PDB entry 6LA2 | X-ray diffraction, 3.89 A resolution | chains I and E of the 38 polymer chains in the assembly

Chain I:
Molecule: 343-nt DNA strand
Source organism: other sequences
Sequence (343 nucleotides; row label = number of the first residue in the row):
     1 CGCTGAAAAA AAACGCATCC CGGTGCCGAG GCCGCTCAAT TGGTCGTAGA CAGCTCTAGC
    61 ACCGCTTAAA CGCACGTACG CGCTGTCTAC CGCGTTTTAA CCGCCACTAG AAGCGCTTAC
   121 TAGTCTCCAG GCACGTGTGA GACCGGCACA TGAAAAAAAA AAGCATGCTC GAGTATGAAA
   181 AAAAAAACGC ATCCCGGTGC CGAGGCCGCT CAATTGGTCG TAGACAGCTC TAGCACCGCT
   241 TAAACGCACG TACGCGCTGT CTACCGCGTT TTAACCGCCA CTAGAAGCGC TTACTAGTCT
   301 CCAGGCACGT GTGAGACCGG CACATGAAAA AAAACAGCGG TAC

Chain E:
Molecule: Histone H3.1
Source organism: Homo sapiens
UniProtKB: P68431 (H31_HUMAN); residues 0-135 here correspond to UniProt positions 1-136 (UniProt number = residue number + 1)
Chain sequence (136 residues; each row starts with the number of its first residue; numbering starts at 0):
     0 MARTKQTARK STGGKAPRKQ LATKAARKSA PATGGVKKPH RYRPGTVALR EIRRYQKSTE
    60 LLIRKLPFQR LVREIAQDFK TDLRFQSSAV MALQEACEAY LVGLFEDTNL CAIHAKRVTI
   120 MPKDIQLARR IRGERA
Disordered / not traced: 0-35
UniProt features mapped onto this chain:
  - modified residue: Arg-2 (Asymmetric dimethylarginine), Thr-3 (Phosphothreonine), Lys-4 (Allysine), Gln-5 (5-glutamyl dopamine), Thr-6 (Phosphothreonine), Arg-8 (Citrulline), Lys-9 (N6,N6,N6-trimethyllysine), Ser-10 (ADP-ribosylserine), Thr-11 (Phosphothreonine), Lys-14 (N6-(2-hydroxyisobutyryl)lysine), Arg-17 (Asymmetric dimethylarginine), Lys-18 (N6-(2-hydroxyisobutyryl)lysine), Lys-23 (N6-(2-hydroxyisobutyryl)lysine), Arg-26 (Citrulline), Lys-27 (N6,N6,N6-trimethyllysine), Ser-28 (ADP-ribosylserine), Lys-36 (N6,N6,N6-trimethyllysine), Lys-37 (N6-methyllysine), Tyr-41 (Phosphotyrosine), Lys-56 (N6,N6,N6-trimethyllysine) and 8 more in UniProt
  - lipidation: Lys-18 (N6-decanoyllysine)

How chain I and chain E interact:
Residue-residue contacts (28; chain I residue first):
  DG59(I) with Arg-83(E), phosphate contact; Phe-84(E), sugar contact; Gln-85(E), phosphate contact; Ser-86(E), hydrogen bond to the phosphate
  DC60(I) with Arg-72(E), salt bridge to the phosphate; Arg-83(E), phosphate contact; Phe-84(E), hydrogen bond to the phosphate
  DA69(I) with Arg-63(E), sugar contact
  DA70(I) with Arg-63(E), phosphate contact
  DC75(I) with Arg-40(E), base contact
  DT77(I) with Pro-43(E), phosphate contact
  DA78(I) with Arg-42(E), salt bridge to the phosphate; Pro-43(E), sugar contact
  DC79(I) with Thr-118(E), phosphate contact
  DG80(I) with Arg-116(E), phosphate contact; Val-117(E), hydrogen bond to the phosphate; Thr-118(E), hydrogen bond to the phosphate; Met-120(E), phosphate contact
  DC81(I) with Arg-116(E), phosphate contact; Met-120(E), phosphate contact
  DG152(I) with Tyr-41(E), phosphate contact; Thr-45(E), phosphate contact
  DA153(I) with His-39(E), sugar contact; Arg-40(E), phosphate contact; Tyr-41(E), phosphate contact; Arg-42(E), hydrogen bond to the phosphate; Thr-45(E), hydrogen bond to the phosphate
  DA154(I) with Arg-40(E), phosphate contact
Other interface residues (no listed pair), chain E (17 interface residues in all): Lys-115

In short:
13 residues of chain I and 17 residues of chain E are in contact; the contacts include 6 hydrogen bonds and 2
salt bridges. Polar pairs include DG59(I)/Ser-86(E), DC60(I)/Phe-84(E) and DG80(I)/Val-117(E).
Chain I is a 343-nt DNA strand (other sequences) and chain E is Histone H3.1 (Homo sapiens); the structure,
343 bp di-nucleosome harboring cohesive DNA termini assembled with linker histone H1.0, was determined by
X-ray diffraction (same publication as 7COW, 6LER, 6L9Z and 6LAB).
